PDB entry 8QXT | electron microscopy, 2.90 A resolution | chains C and D of the 21 polymer chains in the assembly

# Chain C (and D)
Protein: Chaperonin GroEL
From: Escherichia coli BL21(DE3)
Notes: EC 5.6.1.7; chain D of this document is another copy of the same molecule, construct and numbering; everything in this record applies to it too
UniProtKB: P0A6F5 (CH60_ECOLI); residue numbers follow UniProt; this construct covers 2-548
Amino-acid sequence (547 residues; numbered 2 to 548; the number before each row is that of its first residue):
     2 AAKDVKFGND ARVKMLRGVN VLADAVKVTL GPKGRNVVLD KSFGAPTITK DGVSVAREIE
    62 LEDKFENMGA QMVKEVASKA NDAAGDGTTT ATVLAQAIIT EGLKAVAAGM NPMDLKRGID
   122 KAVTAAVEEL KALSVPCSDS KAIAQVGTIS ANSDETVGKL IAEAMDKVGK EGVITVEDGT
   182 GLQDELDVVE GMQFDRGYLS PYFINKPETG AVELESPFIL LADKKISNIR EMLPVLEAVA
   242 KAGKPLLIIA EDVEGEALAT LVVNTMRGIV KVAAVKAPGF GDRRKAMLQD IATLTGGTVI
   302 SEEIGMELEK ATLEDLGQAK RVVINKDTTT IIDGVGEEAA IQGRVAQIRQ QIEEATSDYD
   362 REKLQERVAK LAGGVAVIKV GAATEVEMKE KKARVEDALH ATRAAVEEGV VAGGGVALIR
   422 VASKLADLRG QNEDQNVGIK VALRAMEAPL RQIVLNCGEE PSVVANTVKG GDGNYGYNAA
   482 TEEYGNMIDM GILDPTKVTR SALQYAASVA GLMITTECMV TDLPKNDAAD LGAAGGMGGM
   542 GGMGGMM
Unresolved in the structure: 526-548
Bound ions: K+: Thr30, Lys51, Thr90 (together with ADP); Mg2+: Asp87 (together with ADP)
Small-molecule neighbours: ADP / beryllium trifluoride: Thr30, Leu31, Gly32, Pro33, Lys51, Asp52, Gly53, Asp87, Gly88, Thr89, Thr90, Thr91, Ile150, Asp398, Gly414, Gly415, Gly416, Ile454, Tyr478, Asn479, Ala480, Ala481, Met488, Ile493, Asp495

# Chain C / chain D interface
Residue-residue contacts - 49 pairs, chain C then chain D:
  Ala2(C) - Glu61(D)
  Ala3(C) - Glu61(D)
  Ala3(C) - Leu62(D)
  Ala3(C) - Glu63(D)
  Lys4(C) - Glu59(D)  hydrogen bond (side chain-backbone)
  Lys4(C) - Glu61(D)  hydrogen bond (backbone-backbone)
  Val6(C) - Ile60(D)  hydrophobic
  Phe8(C) - Asp25(D)
  Phe8(C) - Ala26(D)  hydrophobic
  Arg13(C) - Arg36(D)
  Met69(C) - Asp41(D)
  Gln72(C) - Pro47(D)
  Met73(C) - Pro47(D)
  Met73(C) - Ile49(D)  hydrophobic
  Met73(C) - Val387(D)  hydrophobic
  Glu76(C) - Ala46(D)
  Glu76(C) - Glu386(D)
  Lys80(C) - Ala384(D)
  Pro113(C) - Arg36(D)
  Glu304(C) - Val263(D)
  Ile305(C) - Tyr203(D)  hydrophobic
  Ile305(C) - Val264(D)
  Gly306(C) - Val264(D)
  Gln348(C) - Pro208(D)
  Gln351(C) - Pro208(D)
  Gln351(C) - Glu209(D)  hydrogen bond (side chain-backbone)
  Tyr506(C) - Ala384(D)
  Ser509(C) - Ala384(D)
  Ser509(C) - Thr385(D)  hydrogen bond
  Ser509(C) - Glu388(D)  hydrogen bond
  Val510(C) - Thr385(D)
  Leu513(C) - Glu388(D)
  Thr516(C) - Arg36(D)
  Thr516(C) - Asn37(D)  hydrogen bond
  Thr517(C) - Asn37(D)
  Thr517(C) - Val39(D)
  Glu518(C) - Val29(D)
  Glu518(C) - Arg36(D)  salt bridge
  Glu518(C) - Asn37(D)  hydrogen bond (backbone-backbone)
  Cys519(C) - Asn37(D)
  Cys519(C) - Val38(D)
  Cys519(C) - Val39(D)  hydrogen bond (backbone-backbone)
  Met520(C) - Val39(D)
  Val521(C) - Val39(D)  hydrogen bond (backbone-backbone)
  Val521(C) - Leu40(D)
  Val521(C) - Asp41(D)  hydrogen bond (backbone-backbone)
  Val521(C) - Glu59(D)
  Thr522(C) - Asp41(D)  hydrogen bond
  Leu524(C) - Glu63(D)
Also at the interface, not in a pair above, chain C (34 interface residues in all): Met111, Asn112, Met114, Arg118, Gln505
Also at the interface, not in a pair above, chain D (33 interface residues in all): Lys34, Gly35, Asn153, Leu183, Thr210, Ala260

# In short
34 residues of chain C and 33 residues of chain D are in contact; the contacts include 11 hydrogen bonds and 1
salt bridge. Among the polar pairs are Glu518(C)-Arg36(D), Lys4(C)-Glu59(D) and Gln351(C)-Glu209(D). Bound to
chain C: ADP / beryllium trifluoride.
Chain C and chain D are both Chaperonin GroEL (Escherichia coli BL21(DE3)); the structure, CryoEM structure of
a GroEL14-GroES7 complex in presence of ADP-BeFx with narrow GroEL7 trans ring conformation, was determined by
electron microscopy (same publication as 8P4M, 8P4N, 8P4O, 8P4R, 8QXS, 8QXU and 8QXV).
